7UWK - chains E and I of the 12 polymer chains in the assembly; structure by electron microscopy, 4.40 A resolution (low resolution: residue-level contacts below are approximate; hydrogen-bond / salt-bridge calls are withheld).

== Chain E ==
Name: Interleukin-25
Source organism: Homo sapiens
UniProtKB: Q9H293 (IL25_HUMAN); residue numbers follow UniProt; this construct covers 30-177
Chain sequence (188 residues; row label = number of the first residue in the row):
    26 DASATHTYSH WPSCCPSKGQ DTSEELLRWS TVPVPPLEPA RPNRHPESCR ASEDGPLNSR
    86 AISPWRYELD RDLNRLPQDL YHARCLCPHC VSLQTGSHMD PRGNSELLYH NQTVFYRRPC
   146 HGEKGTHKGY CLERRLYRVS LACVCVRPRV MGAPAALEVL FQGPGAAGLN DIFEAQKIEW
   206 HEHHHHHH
Not modelled in the structure: 26-81, 178-213
Differences from the reference sequence: expression tag (26-29, 178-213)
Disulfide bonds: C110-C168, C115-C170
What the authors report for this chain:
  - mutagenesis - Y92A (3 log-fold), L98A, L101A, Y106A, Y134A, M176A: decreased signaling

== Chain I ==
Name: Interleukin-17 receptor B
Source organism: Homo sapiens
UniProtKB: Q9NRM6 (I17RB_HUMAN); numbering as in UniProt (aligned over 18-288)
Chain sequence (305 residues; numbered 18 to 322; the number before each row is that of its first residue):
    18 REPTVQCGSE TGPSPEWMLQ HDLIPGDLRD LRVEPVTTSV ATGDYSILMN VSWVLRADAS
    78 IRLLKATKIC VTGKSNFQSY SCVRCNYTEA FQTQTRPSGG KWTFSYIGFP VELNTVYFIG
   138 AHNIPNANMN EDGPSMSVNF TSPGCLDHIM KYKKKCVKAG SLWDPNITAC KKNEETVEVN
   198 FTTTPLGNRY MALIQHSTII GFSQVFEPHQ KKQTRASVVI PVTGDSEGAT VQLTPYFPTC
   258 GSDCIRHKGT VVLCPQTGVP FPLDNNKSKP GAAALEVLFQ GPGAAEDQVD PRLIDGKHHH
   318 HHHHH
Not modelled in the structure: 18, 58-61, 272-322
Differences from the reference sequence: expression tag (289-322)
Disulfide bonds: C24-C102, C87-C99, C162-C173, C187-C271, C257-C261
What the authors report for this chain:
  - mutagenesis - L40A/R46E: decreased binding to IL-17RB-IL-17RB homodimerization
  - mutagenesis - D75A/R79E, E148R: unchanged binding to IL-17RB-IL-17RB homodimerization
  - mutagenesis - L40A/R46E, D75A/R79E: decreased signaling
  - mutagenesis - E148R: unchanged signaling

== Interface between chain E and chain I ==
Residue-residue contacts (18; chain E residue first):
  L82(E) - S92(I)
  L82(E) - N93(I)
  L82(E) - N131(I)
  Y92(E) - K91(I)
  R96(E) - G150(I)
  R96(E) - S152(I)
  L98(E) - W34(I)
  L98(E) - E148(I)
  L98(E) - P151(I)
  L101(E) - W34(I)
  Q103(E) - W34(I)
  Y106(E) - F135(I)
  Q119(E) - Q212(I)
  Q119(E) - S214(I)
  R142(E) - W34(I)
  H152(E) - M35(I)
  H152(E) - L36(I)
  H152(E) - Q37(I)
Interface residues without a listed pair, chain E (15 interface residues in all): R85, N99, K153, Y155, L166
Interface residues without a listed pair, chain I (20 interface residues in all): T89, H139, N145, M146, D149
The authors on this interface:
  - hot spots on chain E (mutagenesis) - Y92A (3 log-fold), M176A: decreased signaling with Interleukin-17 receptor B (chain I)

== Summary ==
15 residues of chain E face 20 of chain I across their interface. From the paper: Y92A, L98A and L101A of
chain E, among others, reduce signaling; L40A/R46E and D75A/R79E of chain I reduce signaling; 9 substitutions
were tested in all.
Here chain E is Interleukin-25 and chain I is Interleukin-17 receptor B, both from Homo sapiens. Entry 7UWK
(Structure of the higher-order IL-25-IL-17RB complex) was determined by electron microscopy (same publication
as 7UWJ, 7UWL, 7UWM and 7UWN).
